PDB entry 8JKE | electron microscopy, 3.67 A resolution | chains C and O of the 13 polymer chains in the assembly

== Chain C ==
Protein: DNA-directed RNA polymerase subunit beta
Source organism: Streptomyces coelicolor A3(2)
Notes: EC 2.7.7.6
UniProt: Q9L0L0 (RPOB_STRCO); residue numbers follow UniProt; this construct covers 1-1161
Amino-acid sequence (1161 residues; numbered 1 to 1161; the number before each row is that of its first residue):
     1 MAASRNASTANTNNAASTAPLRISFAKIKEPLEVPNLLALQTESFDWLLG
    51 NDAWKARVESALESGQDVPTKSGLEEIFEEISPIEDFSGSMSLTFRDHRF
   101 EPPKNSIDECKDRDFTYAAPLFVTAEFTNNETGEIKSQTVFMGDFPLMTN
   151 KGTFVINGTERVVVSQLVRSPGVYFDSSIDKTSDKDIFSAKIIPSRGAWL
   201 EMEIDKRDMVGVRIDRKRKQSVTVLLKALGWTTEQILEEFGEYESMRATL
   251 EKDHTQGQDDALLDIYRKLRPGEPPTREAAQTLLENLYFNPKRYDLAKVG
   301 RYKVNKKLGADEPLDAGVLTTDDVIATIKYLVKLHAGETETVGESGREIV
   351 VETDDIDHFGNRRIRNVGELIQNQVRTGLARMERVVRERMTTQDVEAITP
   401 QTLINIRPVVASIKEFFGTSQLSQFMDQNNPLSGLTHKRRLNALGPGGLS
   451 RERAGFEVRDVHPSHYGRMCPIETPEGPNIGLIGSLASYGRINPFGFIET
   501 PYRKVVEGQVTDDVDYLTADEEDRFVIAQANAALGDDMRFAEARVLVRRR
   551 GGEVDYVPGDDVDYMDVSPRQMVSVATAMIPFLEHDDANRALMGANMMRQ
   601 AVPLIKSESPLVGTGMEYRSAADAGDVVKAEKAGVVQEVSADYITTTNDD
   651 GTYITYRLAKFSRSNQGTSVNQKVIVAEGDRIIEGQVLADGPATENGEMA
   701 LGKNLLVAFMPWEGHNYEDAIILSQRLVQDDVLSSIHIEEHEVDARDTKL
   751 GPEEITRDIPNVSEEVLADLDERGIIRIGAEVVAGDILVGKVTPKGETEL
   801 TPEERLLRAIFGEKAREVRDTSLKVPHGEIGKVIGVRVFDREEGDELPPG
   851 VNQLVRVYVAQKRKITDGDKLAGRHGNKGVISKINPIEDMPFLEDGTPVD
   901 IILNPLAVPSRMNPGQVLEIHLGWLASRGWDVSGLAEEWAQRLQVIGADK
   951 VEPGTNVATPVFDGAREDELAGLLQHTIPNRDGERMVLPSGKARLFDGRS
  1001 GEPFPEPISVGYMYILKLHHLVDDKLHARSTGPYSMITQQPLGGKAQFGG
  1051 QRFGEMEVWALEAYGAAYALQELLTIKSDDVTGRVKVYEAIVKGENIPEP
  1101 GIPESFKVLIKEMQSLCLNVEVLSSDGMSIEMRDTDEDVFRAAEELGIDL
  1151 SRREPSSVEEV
Unresolved in the structure: 1-15, 1130-1161

== Chain O ==
Molecule: 65-nt DNA strand
Sequence (65 nucleotides; each row starts with the number of its first residue):
     1 GTAGCCGGAGCGTTCAGCGTTCGTTTATCTCCCCCTGGCACTGTCATCTC
    51 CGTCAGACCGTCGCA
Unresolved in the structure: 1-4

== How chain C and chain O interact ==
Contacting residue pairs (16; chain C residue first):
  Arg169(C) - DG52(O)  hydrogen bond to the base
  Ile193(C) - DC51(O)  base contact
  Trp199(C) - DC51(O)  stacking on the base
  Glu201(C) - DC51(O)  base contact
  Ile356(C) - DG52(O)  hydrogen bond to the base
  Asp357(C) - DG52(O)  hydrogen bond to the base
  Arg384(C) - DT47(O)  salt bridge to the phosphate
  Arg384(C) - DC48(O)  salt bridge to the phosphate
  Leu449(C) - DG52(O)  base contact
  Glu452(C) - DT53(O)  base contact
  Arg453(C) - DG52(O)  phosphate contact
  Arg453(C) - DT53(O)  sugar contact
  Arg453(C) - DC54(O)  phosphate contact
  Ala454(C) - DC54(O)  phosphate contact
  Gly455(C) - DC54(O)  hydrogen bond to the phosphate
  Val458(C) - DG52(O)  base contact
Other interface residues (no listed pair), chain C (15 interface residues in all): Pro194, Arg362

== Overview ==
Chain C and chain O form an interface of 15 and 6 residues respectively; the contacts include 4 hydrogen
bonds, 2 salt bridges and 1 aromatic stacking contact. Among the polar pairs are Arg169(C)-DG52(O),
Ile356(C)-DG52(O) and Asp357(C)-DG52(O).
Here chain C is DNA-directed RNA polymerase subunit beta (Streptomyces coelicolor A3(2)) and chain O is a
65-nt DNA strand. Entry 8JKE (AfsR(T337A) transcription activation complex) was determined by electron
microscopy, deposited together with 8HVR.
